PDB entry 2YAV | X-ray diffraction, 1.70 A resolution | chains B and C of the 6 polymer chains in the assembly

== Chain B (and C) ==
Protein: Sulfur oxygenase/reductase
Source organism: Acidianus ambivalens
Notes: EC 1.13.11.55; chain C of this document is another copy of the same molecule, construct and numbering; everything in this record applies to it too
UniProt: P29082 (SOR_ACIAM); numbering as in UniProt (aligned over 1-308)
Amino-acid sequence (318 residues; numbered 1 to 318; the number before each row is that of its first residue):
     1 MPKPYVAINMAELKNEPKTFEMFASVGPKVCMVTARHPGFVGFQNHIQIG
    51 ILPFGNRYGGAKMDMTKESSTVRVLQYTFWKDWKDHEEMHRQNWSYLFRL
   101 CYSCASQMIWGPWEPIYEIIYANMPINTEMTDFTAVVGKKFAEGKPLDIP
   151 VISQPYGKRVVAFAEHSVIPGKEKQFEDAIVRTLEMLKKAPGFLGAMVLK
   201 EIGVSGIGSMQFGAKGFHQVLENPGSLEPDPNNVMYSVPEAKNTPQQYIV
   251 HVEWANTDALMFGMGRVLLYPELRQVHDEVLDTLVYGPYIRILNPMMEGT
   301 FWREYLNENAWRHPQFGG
Not modelled in the structure: 1, 309-318
Construct notes: expression tag (309-318)
Modified positions: C31 (s-mercaptocysteine; CSS)
Metal / ion sites: Fe ion: H86, H90, E114; Zn2+: H277 (together with acetate ion, chloride ion)
Swiss-Prot annotation at these positions:
  - binding site (Fe cation): H86, H90, E114
  - modified residue: C31 (Cysteine persulfide)
  - mutagenesis: C31 (C31A/S: No enzyme activity. Still binds iron), H86 (H86A: No enzyme activity and no iron bound), H90 (H90A: No enzyme activity and no iron bound), C101 (C101A: 10% residual activity; C101S: 1% residual enzyme activity, and no iron bound), C104 (C104A/S: 10% residual activity), E114 (E114A: No enzyme activity and no iron bound; E114D: 1% residual enzyme activity and 4% of wild-type levels of iron bound)
What the authors report for this chain:
  - mutagenesis - R99A, F133A, F141A, S226A, S226L, S226T, M296V: increased catalytic activity
  - mutagenesis - M130A, H166A, H277A: unchanged catalytic activity
  - mutagenesis - M297A: decreased catalytic activity
  - mutagenesis - H166A (Kd 121 uM), H277A (Kd 157 uM): decreased binding to Zn2+
  - catalytic residues: C31 (proposed by the authors, not directly observed)

== Interface between chain B and chain C ==
Contacting residue pairs (19; chain B residue first):
  K29(B) with Y102(C), hydrogen bond; L221(C); N223(C), hydrogen bond (side chain-backbone)
  M32(B) with L221(C); E222(C)
  V33(B) with E222(C)
  R36(B) with E222(C), salt bridge
  S95(B) with L227(C)
  Y96(B) with Q219(C); E222(C); N223(C); P224(C); L227(C), hydrophobic
  R99(B) with P224(C); S226(C), hydrogen bond; L227(C)
  L100(B) with E222(C); P224(C), hydrophobic
  S226(B) with S226(C)
Interface residues without a listed pair, chain C (9 interface residues in all): E228

== Overview ==
The chain B/chain C interface involves 9 residues from each chain, with 3 hydrogen bonds and 1 salt bridge.
Polar contacts include R36(B)-E222(C), K29(B)-Y102(C) and K29(B)-N223(C). The paper reports the catalytic
residue C31(B); R99A, F133A and F141A of chain B, among others, increase catalytic activity; 11 substitutions
were tested in all.
Chain B and chain C are both Sulfur oxygenase/reductase (Acidianus ambivalens); the structure, Zn inhibited
sulfur oxygenase reductase, was determined by X-ray diffraction (same publication as 2YAW and 2YAX).
